PDB entry 7Y6U | electron microscopy, 3.20 A resolution | chain A

Chain A:
Protein: Spike glycoprotein
Source organism: Porcine epidemic diarrhea virus
UniProtKB: A0A1Y0DD46 (A0A1Y0DD46_9ALPC); residues 1-1327 here = UniProt positions 1-1327
Sequence (1402 residues; numbered 1 to 1402; the number before each row is that of its first residue):
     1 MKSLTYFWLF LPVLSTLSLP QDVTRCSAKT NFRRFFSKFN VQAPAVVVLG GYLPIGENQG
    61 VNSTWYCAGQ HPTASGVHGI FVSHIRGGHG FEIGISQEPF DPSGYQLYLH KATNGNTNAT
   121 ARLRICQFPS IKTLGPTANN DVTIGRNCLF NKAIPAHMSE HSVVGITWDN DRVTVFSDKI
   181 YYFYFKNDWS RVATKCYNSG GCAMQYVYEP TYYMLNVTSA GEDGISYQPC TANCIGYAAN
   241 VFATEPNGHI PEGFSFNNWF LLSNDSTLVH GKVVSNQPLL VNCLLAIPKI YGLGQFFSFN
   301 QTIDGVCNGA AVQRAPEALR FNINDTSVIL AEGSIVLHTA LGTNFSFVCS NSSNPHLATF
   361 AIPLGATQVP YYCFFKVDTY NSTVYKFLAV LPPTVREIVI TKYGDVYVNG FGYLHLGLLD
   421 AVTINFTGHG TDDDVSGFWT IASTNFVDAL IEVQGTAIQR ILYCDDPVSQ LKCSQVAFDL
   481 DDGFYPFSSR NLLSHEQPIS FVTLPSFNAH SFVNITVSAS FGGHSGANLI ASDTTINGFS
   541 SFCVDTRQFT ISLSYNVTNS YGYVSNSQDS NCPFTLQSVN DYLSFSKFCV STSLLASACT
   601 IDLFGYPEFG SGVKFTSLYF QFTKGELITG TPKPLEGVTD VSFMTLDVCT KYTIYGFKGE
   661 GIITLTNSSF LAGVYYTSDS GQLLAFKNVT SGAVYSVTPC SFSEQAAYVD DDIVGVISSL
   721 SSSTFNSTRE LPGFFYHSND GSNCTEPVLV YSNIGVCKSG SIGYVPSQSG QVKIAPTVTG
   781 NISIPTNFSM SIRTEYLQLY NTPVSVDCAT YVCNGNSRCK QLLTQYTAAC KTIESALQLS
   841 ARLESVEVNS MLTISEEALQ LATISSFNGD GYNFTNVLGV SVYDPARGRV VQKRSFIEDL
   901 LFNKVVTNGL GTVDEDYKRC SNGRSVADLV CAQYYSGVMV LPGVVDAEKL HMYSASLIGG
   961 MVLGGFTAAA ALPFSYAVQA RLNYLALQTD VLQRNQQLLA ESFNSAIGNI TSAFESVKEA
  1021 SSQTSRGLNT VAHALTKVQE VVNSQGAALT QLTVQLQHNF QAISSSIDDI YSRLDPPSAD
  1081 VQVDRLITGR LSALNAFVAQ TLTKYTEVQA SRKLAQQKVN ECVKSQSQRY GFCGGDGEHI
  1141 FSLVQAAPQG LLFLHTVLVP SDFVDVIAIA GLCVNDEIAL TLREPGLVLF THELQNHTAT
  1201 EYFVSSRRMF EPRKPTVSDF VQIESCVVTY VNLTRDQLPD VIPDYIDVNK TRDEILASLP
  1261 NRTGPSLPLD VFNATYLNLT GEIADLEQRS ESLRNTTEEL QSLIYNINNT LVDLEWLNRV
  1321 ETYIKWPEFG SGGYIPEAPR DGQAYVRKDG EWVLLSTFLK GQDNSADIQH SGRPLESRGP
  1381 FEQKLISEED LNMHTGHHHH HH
Not modelled in the structure: 1-30, 1255-1402
Sequence notes: engineered mutation Pro1076 (Ile in A0A1Y0DD46), Pro1077 (Leu in A0A1Y0DD46); expression tag (1328-1402)
Disulfide bonds: Cys126-Cys148, Cys230-Cys234, Cys283-Cys307, Cys349-Cys373, Cys464-Cys473, Cys543-Cys589, Cys572-Cys599, Cys649-Cys700, Cys744-Cys757, Cys808-Cys830, Cys920-Cys931, Cys1122-Cys1133, Cys1173-Cys1226
Covalent attachments: N-acetylglucosamine (NAG) linked to Asn118, Asn344, Asn425, Asn514, Asn556, Asn667, Asn688, Asn743, Asn781, Asn787, Asn873, Asn1009; glycan linked to Asn216, Asn264, Asn300, Asn324, Asn351, Asn1232

Overview:
N-acetylglucosamine is covalently linked to Asn118, Asn344, Asn425, Asn514, Asn556 and Asn667 and 6 more.
Chain A is Spike glycoprotein (Porcine epidemic diarrhea virus); the structure, Symmetry-expanded and locally
refined protomer structure of IPEC-J2 cell-derived PEDV PT52 S with a CTD-close conformation, was determined
by electron microscopy together with 7W6M, 7W73, 7Y6S, 7Y6T and 7Y6V from the same study.
